PDB entry 7CYF | electron microscopy, 3.15 A resolution | chains A and B of the 6 polymer chains in the assembly

== Chain A (and B) ==
Molecule: Slr1512 protein
Organism: Synechocystis sp. PCC 6803 substr. Kazusa
Notes: chain B of this document is another copy of the same molecule, construct and numbering; everything in this record applies to it too
UniProtKB: P73953 (P73953_SYNY3); residues 1-374 here = UniProt positions 1-374
Chain sequence (374 residues; each row starts with the number of its first residue):
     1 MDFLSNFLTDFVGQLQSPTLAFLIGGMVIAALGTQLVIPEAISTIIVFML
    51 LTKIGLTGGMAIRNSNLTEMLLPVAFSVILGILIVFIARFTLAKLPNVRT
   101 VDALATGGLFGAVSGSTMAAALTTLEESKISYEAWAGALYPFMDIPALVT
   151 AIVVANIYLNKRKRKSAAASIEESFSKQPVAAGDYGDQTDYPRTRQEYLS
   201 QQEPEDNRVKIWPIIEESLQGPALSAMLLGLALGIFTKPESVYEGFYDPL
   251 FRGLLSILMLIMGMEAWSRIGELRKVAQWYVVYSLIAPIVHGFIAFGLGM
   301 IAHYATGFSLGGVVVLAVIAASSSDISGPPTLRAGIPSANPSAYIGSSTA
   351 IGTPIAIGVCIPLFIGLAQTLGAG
Unresolved in the structure: 168-207
Metal / ion sites: Na+: F110, G111, A112, A320, S322
What the authors report for this chain:
  - Na+ coordination: F110, G111, A112, A320, S322

== Interface between chain A and chain B ==
Pairs across the interface - 37 pairs, chain A then chain B:
  L15(A) with T237(B)
  Q16(A) with F236(B); T237(B); K238(B), hydrogen bond (backbone-backbone)
  P18(A) with V242(B), hydrophobic
  A21(A) with L233(B); T237(B)
  F22(A) with L233(B), hydrophobic; Y247(B)
  G25(A) with L229(B)
  I29(A) with L229(B), hydrophobic
  L32(A) with Q220(B)
  G33(A) with Q220(B)
  T34(A) with Q220(B), hydrogen bond (backbone-side chain); S225(B), hydrogen bond
  Q35(A) with Q220(B), hydrogen bond (backbone-backbone); G221(B)
  L36(A) with P222(B), hydrophobic; S225(B); A226(B)
  V37(A) with T44(B)
  P39(A) with A41(B)
  A41(A) with A41(B), hydrophobic
  I42(A) with A41(B); I42(B), hydrophobic; I45(B), hydrophobic
  L250(A) with F246(B), hydrophobic
  R252(A) with V242(B)
  G253(A) with V242(B); F246(B)
  L254(A) with F246(B), hydrophobic
  S256(A) with V242(B); Y247(B), hydrogen bond
  I257(A) with F48(B), hydrophobic; Y247(B)
  L260(A) with F48(B), hydrophobic; L229(B), hydrophobic
Also at the interface, not in a pair above, chain A (25 interface residues in all): I38, P249
Also at the interface, not in a pair above, chain B (23 interface residues in all): M49, E217, S241, G245, L250

== In short ==
25 residues of chain A and 23 residues of chain B are in contact, with 5 hydrogen bonds. Among the polar pairs
are T34(A)-Q220(B), T34(A)-S225(B) and S256(A)-Y247(B). The Na+ site is built by F110(A), G111(A), A112(A),
A320(A) and S322(A). From the paper: Na+ coordination by F110(A), G111(A) and A112(A) among others.
Both chains are Slr1512 protein (Synechocystis sp. PCC 6803 substr. Kazusa). Entry 7CYF (Cryo-EM structure of
bicarbonate transporter SbtA in complex with PII-like signaling protein SbtB from Synechocystis sp. ...) was
determined by electron microscopy together with 7CYE from the same study.
